7KEZ - chains H and V of the 3 polymer chains in the assembly; structure by X-ray diffraction, 2.31 A resolution.

Chain H:
Protein: anti-VEGF-A Fab bH1 heavy chain
Organism: Homo sapiens
Notes: fragment: Fab fragment heavy chain; engineered mutation(s): CDR H3 loop design 16_0325 (ARGGAVAGTGVYYFDY); antibody fragment or engineered binder
Chain sequence (239 residues; row label = number of the first residue in the row; a row labelled like 82A-82C holds insertion residues (82A, then the next letters in order)):
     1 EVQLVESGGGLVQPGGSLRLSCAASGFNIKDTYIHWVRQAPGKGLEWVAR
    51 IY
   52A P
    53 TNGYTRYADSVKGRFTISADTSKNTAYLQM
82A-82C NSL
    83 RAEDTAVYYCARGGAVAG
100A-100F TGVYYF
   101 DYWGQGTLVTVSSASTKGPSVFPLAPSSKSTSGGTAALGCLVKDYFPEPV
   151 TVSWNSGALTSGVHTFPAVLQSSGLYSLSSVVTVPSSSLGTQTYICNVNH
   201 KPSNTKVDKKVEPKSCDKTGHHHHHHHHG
Unresolved in the structure: 127-130, 215-229
Disulfide bonds: Cys-22/Cys-92, Cys-140/Cys-196

Chain V:
Protein: Isoform L-VEGF206 of Vascular endothelial growth factor A
Organism: Homo sapiens
Notes: fragment: Vascular endothelial growth factor A
UniProtKB: P15692-14 (VEGFA-14_HUMAN); residues 1-110 here correspond to UniProt positions 207-316 (UniProt number = residue number + 206)
Chain sequence (116 residues; each row starts with the number of its first residue):
     1 APMAEGGGQNHHEVVKFMDVYQRSYCHPIETLVDIFQEYPDEIEYIFKPS
    51 CVPLMRCGGCCNDEGLECVPTEESNITMQIMRIKPHQGQHIGEMSFLQHN
   101 KCECRPKKDRHHHHHH
Unresolved in the structure: 1-12, 107-116
Construct notes: expression tag (111-116)
Disulfide bonds: Cys-26/Cys-68, Cys-51/Cys-60, Cys-57/Cys-102, Cys-61/Cys-104

Interface between chain H and chain V:
Contacting residue pairs (14; chain H residue first):
  Tyr-33(H) with His-86(V), hydrogen bond
  Arg-50(H) with His-86(V), hydrogen bond (side chain-backbone)
  Tyr-52(H) with His-86(V)
  Tyr-56(H) with His-86(V)
  Arg-58(H) with His-86(V); Gln-87(V)
  Ala-99(H) with Lys-48(V), hydrogen bond (backbone-side chain)
  Thr-100A(H) with Lys-48(V), hydrogen bond
  Val-100C(H) with Gln-89(V)
  Tyr-100D(H) with Pro-85(V); His-86(V), hydrogen bond (side chain-backbone); Gln-87(V); Gly-88(V); Gln-89(V), hydrogen bond (backbone-side chain)
Also at the interface, not in a pair above, chain H (11 interface residues in all): Gly-100B, Tyr-100E
Also at the interface, not in a pair above, chain V (8 interface residues in all): Ile-83, Lys-84

Summary:
11 residues of chain H face 8 of chain V across their interface, with 6 hydrogen bonds. Polar pairs include
Tyr-33(H)/His-86(V), Arg-50(H)/His-86(V) and Ala-99(H)/Lys-48(V).
Chain H is anti-VEGF-A Fab bH1 heavy chain and chain V is Isoform L-VEGF206 of Vascular endothelial growth
factor A, both from Homo sapiens; the structure, Crystal structure of bH1 Fab variant (CDR H3 loop design
16_0325) in complex with VEGF, was determined by X-ray diffraction.
